5BYK - chain A; structure by X-ray diffraction, 1.28 A resolution.

[Chain A]
Protein: Sulfotransferase
Organism: Schistosoma mansoni
UniProtKB: G4VLE5 (G4VLE5_SCHMA); numbering as in UniProt (aligned over 1-257)
Sequence (259 residues; row label = number of the first residue in the row; numbers below 1 keep their minus sign (Gly-1 is residue -1)):
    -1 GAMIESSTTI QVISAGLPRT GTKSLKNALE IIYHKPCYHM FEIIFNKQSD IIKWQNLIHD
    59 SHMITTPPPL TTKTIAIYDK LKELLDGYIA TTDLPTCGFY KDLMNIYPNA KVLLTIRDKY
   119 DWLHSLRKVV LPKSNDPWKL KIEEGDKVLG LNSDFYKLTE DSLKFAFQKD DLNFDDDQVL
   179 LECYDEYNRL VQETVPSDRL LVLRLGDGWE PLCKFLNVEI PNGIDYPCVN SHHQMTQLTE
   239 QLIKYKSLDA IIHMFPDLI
Disordered / not traced: 64-68
Modified / non-standard residues: Cys226 (S-(dimethylarsenic)cysteine; CAS)
Differences from the reference sequence: expression tag (-1 to 0)
Residues lining bound ligands:
  - adenosine-3'-5'-diphosphate (A3P): Leu15, Pro16, Arg17, Thr18, Gly19, Thr20, Lys21, Ser22, His37, Arg115, Ser123, Leu203, Gly204, Tyr224, Pro225, Cys226, Val227, Asn228, Ser229, His230
  - Oxamniquine (OAQ; {(2S)-7-nitro-2-[(propan-2-ylamino)methyl]-1,2,3,4-tetrahydroquinolin-6-yl}methanol): Pro16, His37, Met38, Phe39, Ile42, Asp91, Leu92, Val127, Val128, Ile140, Gly143, Asp144, Leu147, Phe153, Thr157, Met233, Leu236, Thr237, Leu240
What the authors report for this chain:
  - binding site for Oxamniquine: Asp91, Asp144, Thr157

[Overview]
Ligands of chain A: adenosine-3'-5'-diphosphate and Oxamniquine. From the paper: a binding site for
Oxamniquine at Asp91, Asp144 and Thr157.
Chain A is Sulfotransferase (Schistosoma mansoni); the structure, Schistosoma mansoni (Blood Fluke)
Sulfotransferase/S-oxamniquine Complex, was determined by X-ray diffraction together with 5BYJ from the same
study.
